8RN9 - chains A and B of the 5 polymer chains in the assembly; structure by electron microscopy, 3.31 A resolution.

== Chain A ==
Molecule: Polymerase acidic protein
From: Influenza B virus (B/Memphis/13/2003)
Notes: EC 3.1.-.-
UniProt: Q5V8Z9 (Q5V8Z9_9INFB); residues 1-726 here = UniProt positions 1-726
Sequence (726 residues; row label = number of the first residue in the row):
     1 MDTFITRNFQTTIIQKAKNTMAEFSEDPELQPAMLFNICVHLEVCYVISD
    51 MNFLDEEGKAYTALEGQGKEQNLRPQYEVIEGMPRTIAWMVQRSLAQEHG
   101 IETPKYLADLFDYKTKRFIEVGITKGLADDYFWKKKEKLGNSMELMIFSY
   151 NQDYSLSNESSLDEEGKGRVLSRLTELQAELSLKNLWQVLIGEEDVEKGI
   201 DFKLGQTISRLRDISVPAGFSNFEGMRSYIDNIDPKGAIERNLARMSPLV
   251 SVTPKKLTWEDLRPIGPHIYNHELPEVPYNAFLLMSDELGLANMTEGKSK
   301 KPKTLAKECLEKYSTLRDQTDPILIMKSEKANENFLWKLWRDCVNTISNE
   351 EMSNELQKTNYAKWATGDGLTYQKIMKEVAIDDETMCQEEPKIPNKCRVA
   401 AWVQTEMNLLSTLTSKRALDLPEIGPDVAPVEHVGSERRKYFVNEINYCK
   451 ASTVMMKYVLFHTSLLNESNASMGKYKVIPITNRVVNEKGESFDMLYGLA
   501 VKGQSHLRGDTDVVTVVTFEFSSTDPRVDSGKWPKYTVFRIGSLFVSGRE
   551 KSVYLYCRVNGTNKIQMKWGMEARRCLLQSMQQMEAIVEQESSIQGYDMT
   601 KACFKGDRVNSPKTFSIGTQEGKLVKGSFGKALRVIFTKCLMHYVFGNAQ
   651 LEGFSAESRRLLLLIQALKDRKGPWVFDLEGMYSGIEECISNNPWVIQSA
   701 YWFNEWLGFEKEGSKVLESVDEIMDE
Unresolved in the structure: 717-726
From the paper describing this entry:
  - mutagenesis - K631A/R634A: decreased catalytic activity

== Chain B ==
Molecule: RNA-directed RNA polymerase catalytic subunit
From: Influenza B virus (B/Memphis/13/2003)
Notes: EC 2.7.7.48
UniProt: Q5V8Y6 (Q5V8Y6_9INFB); numbering as in UniProt (aligned over 1-752)
Sequence (752 residues; numbered 1 to 752; the number before each row is that of its first residue):
     1 MNINPYFLFIDVPIQAAISTTFPYTGVPPYSHGTGTGYTIDTVIRTHEYS
    51 NKGKQYISDVTGCTMVDPTNGPLPEDNEPSAYAQLDCVLEALDRMDEEHP
   101 GLFQAASQNAMETLMVTTVDKLTQGRQTFDWTVCRNQPAATALNTTITSF
   151 RLNDLNGADKGGLIPFCQDIIDSLDRPEMTFFSVKNIKKKLPAKNRKGFL
   201 IKRIPMKVKDKITKVEYIKRALSLNTMTKDAERGKLKRRAIATAGIQIRG
   251 FVLVVENLAKNICENLEQSGLPVGGNEKKAKLSNAVAKMLSNCPPGGISM
   301 TVTGDNTKWNECLNPRIFLAMTERITRDSPIWFRDFCSIAPVLFSNKIAR
   351 LGKGFMITSKTKRLKAQIPCPDLFSIPLERYNEETRAKLKKLKPFFNEEG
   401 TASLSPGMMMGMFNMLSTVLGVAALGIKNIGNKEYLWDGLQSSDDFALFV
   451 NAKDEETCMEGINDFYRTCKLLGINMSKKKSYCNETGMFEFTSMFYRDGF
   501 VSNFAMELPSFGVAGVNESADMAIGMTIIKNNMINNGMGPATAQTAIQLF
   551 IADYRYTYKCHRGDSKVEGKRMKIIKELWENTKGRDGLLVADGGPNIYNL
   601 RNLHIPEIVLKYNLMDPEYKGRLLHPQNPFVGHLSIEGIKEADITPAHGP
   651 VKKMDYDAVSGTHSWRTKRNRSILNTDQRNMILEEQCYAKCCNLFEACFN
   701 SASYRKPVGQHSMLEAMAHRLRMDARLDYESGRMSKDDFEKAMAHLGEIG
   751 YI
Unresolved in the structure: 32-33, 190-200, 644-651, 671-683

== Chain A / chain B interface ==
Pairs across the interface - 321 pairs, chain A then chain B:
  Met1(A) with Glu112(B)
  Asp2(A) with Glu112(B)
  Gln178(A) with Gln710(B), hydrogen bond
  Ala179(A) with Val708(B)
  Ser182(A) with Lys706(B)
  Leu183(A) with Arg705(B); Lys706(B); Val708(B), hydrophobic
  Lys184(A) with Val116(B)
  Asn185(A) with Thr118(B); Lys706(B)
  Leu186(A) with Val116(B), hydrophobic
  Trp187(A) with Gln710(B), hydrogen bond
  Gln188(A) with Lys160(B)
  Val189(A) with Met115(B)
  Ile200(A) with Met115(B), hydrophobic; Trp332(B), hydrophobic
  Phe202(A) with Cys167(B); Gln168(B); Trp332(B); Phe336(B), hydrophobic; Ile339(B), hydrophobic
  Lys203(A) with Gln168(B), hydrogen bond (backbone-side chain)
  Leu204(A) with Ile339(B), hydrophobic
  Gly205(A) with Asp175(B)
  Gln206(A) with Asp175(B), hydrogen bond (backbone-side chain)
  Thr207(A) with Leu174(B), hydrogen bond (side chain-backbone); Asp175(B), hydrogen bond
  Ile208(A) with Ile171(B), hydrophobic; Val342(B), hydrophobic
  Arg210(A) with Asp59(B), salt bridge; Val60(B)
  Leu211(A) with Val60(B), hydrophobic; Val342(B); Asn346(B)
  Arg212(A) with Asp335(B), salt bridge; Ser338(B); Val342(B)
  Ile214(A) with Tyr56(B), hydrogen bond (backbone-side chain); Ser58(B); Arg316(B); Asn346(B)
  Ser215(A) with Arg316(B); Leu319(B); Val342(B); Ser345(B); Asn346(B)
  Val216(A) with Asp67(B); Arg316(B)
  Pro217(A) with Asp67(B); Thr69(B); Arg316(B)
  Ala218(A) with Asp67(B); Thr69(B); Asn70(B)
  Phe220(A) with Leu85(B), hydrophobic
  Phe223(A) with Leu319(B), hydrophobic; Glu323(B)
  Met226(A) with Leu319(B), hydrophobic; Ala320(B), hydrophobic
  Arg227(A) with Glu323(B), salt bridge; Arg334(B); Asp335(B), salt bridge
  Tyr229(A) with Asp86(B), hydrogen bond; Leu89(B), hydrophobic
  Ile230(A) with Leu89(B), hydrophobic; Ala320(B); Arg324(B); Arg327(B)
  Asp231(A) with Arg327(B); Arg334(B), salt bridge
  Pro235(A) with Asp86(B); Leu89(B), hydrophobic; Glu90(B)
  Lys236(A) with Glu90(B), hydrogen bond (backbone-side chain)
  Gly237(A) with Glu90(B), hydrogen bond (backbone-side chain)
  Ala238(A) with Asp86(B)
  Ile239(A) with Cys87(B), hydrophobic; Glu90(B); Ile427(B), hydrophobic; Thr468(B)
  Glu240(A) with Ile430(B); Gly431(B), hydrogen bond (side chain-backbone)
  Asn242(A) with Leu73(B); Cys87(B); Leu471(B)
  Leu243(A) with Ile430(B), hydrophobic; Arg467(B), hydrogen bond (backbone-side chain); Thr468(B); Leu471(B), hydrophobic
  Arg245(A) with Leu73(B); Gln84(B)
  Met246(A) with Arg467(B), hydrogen bond (backbone-side chain); Leu471(B), hydrophobic
  Ser247(A) with Arg467(B), hydrogen bond (backbone-side chain)
  Pro248(A) with Arg467(B)
  Val250(A) with Pro74(B); Glu75(B); Asp76(B); Arg467(B), hydrogen bond (backbone-side chain)
  Ser251(A) with Asn77(B), hydrogen bond (backbone-side chain); Asn463(B), hydrogen bond; Tyr466(B); Lys478(B)
  Val252(A) with Asn463(B); Tyr466(B), hydrophobic; Lys478(B)
  Thr253(A) with Lys478(B)
  Pro254(A) with Met459(B), hydrophobic
  Lys256(A) with Glu455(B), salt bridge
  Lys298(A) with Glu568(B), salt bridge
  Ser299(A) with Glu568(B)
  Lys300(A) with Glu568(B)
  Leu370(A) with Arg363(B), hydrogen bond (backbone-side chain)
  Thr371(A) with Arg363(B), hydrogen bond (backbone-side chain)
  Tyr372(A) with Thr358(B); Ser359(B); Lys360(B); Arg363(B); Leu364(B); Lys365(B)
  Gln373(A) with Arg363(B), hydrogen bond (backbone-backbone); Leu364(B); Lys365(B)
  Lys374(A) with Lys365(B)
  Ile375(A) with Leu364(B), hydrophobic; Lys365(B), hydrogen bond (backbone-backbone); Ala366(B)
  Lys377(A) with Pro369(B); Asp372(B)
  Ala380(A) with Ile357(B), hydrophobic; Ala366(B), hydrophobic; Arg380(B), hydrogen bond (backbone-side chain)
  Ile381(A) with Ile368(B), hydrophobic; Ile376(B), hydrophobic; Arg380(B)
  Asp383(A) with Arg380(B), hydrogen bond (backbone-side chain)
  Glu384(A) with Arg380(B), hydrogen bond (backbone-side chain)
  Thr385(A) with Ser359(B), hydrogen bond (backbone-side chain); Arg380(B)
  Met386(A) with Ile357(B); Thr358(B); Ser359(B); Leu364(B); Lys365(B); Ala366(B); Arg380(B), hydrogen bond (backbone-side chain)
  Cys387(A) with Ile357(B); Thr358(B), hydrogen bond (backbone-backbone); Arg380(B)
  Gln388(A) with Phe355(B); Met356(B); Ile357(B); Arg380(B), hydrogen bond (backbone-backbone); Tyr381(B); Asn382(B), hydrogen bond; Thr385(B)
  Glu389(A) with Thr358(B)
  Glu390(A) with Asn382(B); Glu383(B)
  Gln404(A) with Asn2(B); Ile3(B), hydrogen bond (side chain-backbone)
  Met407(A) with Ile3(B), hydrophobic
  Asn408(A) with Met1(B); Asn2(B); Ile3(B), hydrogen bond (side chain-backbone)
  Leu421(A) with Gln548(B); Leu549(B), hydrophobic
  Pro422(A) with Gln548(B), hydrogen bond (backbone-side chain); Ile551(B), hydrophobic; Ala552(B); Arg555(B)
  Glu423(A) with Arg555(B), salt bridge; Arg562(B), salt bridge; Pro595(B); Asn596(B), hydrogen bond (side chain-backbone)
  Ile424(A) with Ile547(B), hydrophobic; Gln548(B); Asn596(B); Tyr598(B)
  Gly425(A) with Asn596(B); Ile597(B); Tyr598(B), hydrogen bond (backbone-backbone); Asn599(B), hydrogen bond (backbone-side chain)
  Pro426(A) with Asn599(B); Arg601(B), hydrogen bond (backbone-side chain)
  Val428(A) with Arg601(B)
  Glu432(A) with Gln544(B), hydrogen bond (backbone-side chain); Asn599(B); Leu600(B); Arg601(B), salt bridge
  Gly435(A) with Ala541(B); Gln544(B)
  Ser436(A) with Gln544(B), hydrogen bond (backbone-side chain)
  Arg438(A) with Ala541(B)
  Arg439(A) with Gln544(B), hydrogen bond; Thr545(B); Gln548(B)
  Thr463(A) with Tyr556(B)
  Thr511(A) with Ser31(B)
  Ile565(A) with Val27(B), hydrophobic; Tyr30(B), hydrophobic
  Gln566(A) with Val27(B)
  Trp569(A) with Thr25(B); Gly26(B); Val27(B), hydrophobic; Pro28(B); Pro509(B), hydrophobic
  Met571(A) with Tyr556(B), hydrophobic
  Arg574(A) with Leu549(B)
  Arg575(A) with Leu508(B); Pro509(B); Gly512(B)
  Cys576(A) with Thr25(B), hydrogen bond
  Leu577(A) with Thr545(B); Leu549(B), hydrophobic
  Leu578(A) with Leu508(B), hydrophobic; Phe511(B), hydrophobic; Thr542(B); Thr545(B); Ala546(B); Leu549(B), hydrophobic
  Gln579(A) with Ser19(B); Tyr24(B); Thr25(B); Leu508(B)
  Met581(A) with Ala541(B); Thr542(B); Thr545(B), hydrogen bond
  Gln582(A) with Ala505(B); Thr542(B)
  Gln583(A) with Ala16(B), hydrogen bond (side chain-backbone); Ala17(B); Ser19(B); Thr20(B)
  Glu585(A) with Gly539(B); Pro540(B); Ala541(B), hydrogen bond (side chain-backbone); Thr542(B)
  Ile587(A) with Val12(B), hydrophobic
  Glu589(A) with Pro540(B)
  Phe615(A) with Leu8(B), hydrophobic; Asp11(B)
  Ser616(A) with Phe7(B); Leu8(B); Ile10(B); Asp11(B), hydrogen bond (backbone-side chain)
  Ile617(A) with Met1(B), hydrophobic; Ile3(B); Asn4(B), hydrogen bond (backbone-backbone)
  Gly618(A) with Asn2(B); Phe7(B)
  Thr619(A) with Met1(B); Asn2(B), hydrogen bond (backbone-backbone)
  Lys631(A) with Ile3(B)
  Val635(A) with Ile3(B), hydrophobic; Pro5(B), hydrophobic
  Ile636(A) with Leu8(B), hydrophobic
  Lys639(A) with Pro5(B); Thr20(B)
  Cys640(A) with Thr25(B)
  His643(A) with Thr20(B); Thr21(B); Pro23(B)
  Tyr644(A) with Thr25(B); Gly26(B)
  Ala649(A) with Leu236(B), hydrophobic
  Leu651(A) with Pro23(B), hydrophobic
  Glu652(A) with Pro23(B); Arg233(B)
  Gly653(A) with Leu236(B)
  Ser655(A) with Thr21(B); Pro23(B)
  Ala656(A) with Gly234(B)
  Arg659(A) with Ile18(B); Thr21(B); Phe22(B); Glu490(B), salt bridge; Phe495(B)
  Arg660(A) with Asp305(B), salt bridge; Lys480(B); Glu490(B), salt bridge
  Leu662(A) with Tyr6(B), hydrophobic
  Leu663(A) with Ile14(B), hydrophobic; Tyr482(B); Glu490(B); Phe495(B), hydrophobic
  Gln666(A) with Pro13(B); Ile14(B), hydrogen bond (side chain-backbone); Gln15(B); Arg497(B)
  Ala667(A) with Met488(B), hydrophobic
  Lys669(A) with Phe9(B), hydrogen bond (side chain-backbone)
  Asp670(A) with Met488(B); Arg497(B), salt bridge
  Lys672(A) with Glu485(B), salt bridge; Met488(B)
  Pro674(A) with Cys483(B); Asn484(B)
  Trp675(A) with Met300(B); Glu455(B); Met459(B), hydrophobic; Tyr482(B); Cys483(B), hydrogen bond (backbone-backbone)
  Phe677(A) with Met476(B), hydrophobic; Lys478(B); Ser481(B); Tyr482(B)
  Asp678(A) with Lys478(B), hydrogen bond (backbone-backbone); Lys479(B)
  Met682(A) with Lys479(B)
  Cys689(A) with Leu236(B), hydrophobic
  Ser699(A) with Tyr6(B)
  Trp702(A) with Ile3(B); Asn4(B); Pro5(B)
  Phe703(A) with Tyr6(B), hydrophobic
  Glu705(A) with Asn4(B), hydrogen bond
  Trp706(A) with Ile10(B)
  Phe709(A) with Phe7(B), hydrophobic
  Glu710(A) with Ile10(B)
Other interface residues (no listed pair), chain A (166 interface residues in all): Leu249, Met376, Pro391, Asp427, Val431, Asn467, Glu572, Ala573, Thr614, Gln620, Leu624, Val625, Gln650, Phe654, Ser658, Leu664, Gly673, Val676, Gly681, Glu688
Other interface residues (no listed pair), chain B (175 interface residues in all): Pro29, Ala91, Ile164, Lys214, Ile218, Lys235, Phe251, Val302, Ile331, Thr361, Lys362, Gln367, Ser375, Glu456, Ile462, Thr486, Asp498, Ser510, Met538, Asp553, Lys559, Lys566, Val567

== Overview ==
The interface between chain A and chain B involves 166 residues on one side and 175 on the other, with 51
hydrogen bonds and 15 salt bridges. Polar pairs include Arg210(A)-Asp59(B), Arg212(A)-Asp335(B) and
Arg227(A)-Glu323(B). From the paper: K631A/R634A of chain A reduce catalytic activity.
Chain A is Polymerase acidic protein and chain B is RNA-directed RNA polymerase catalytic subunit, both from
Influenza B virus (B/Memphis/13/2003); the structure, Influenza B polymerase, replicase (from "Influenza B
polymerase apo-trimer" | Local refinement), was determined by electron microscopy, deposited together with
8RN1, 8RN2, 8RN3, 8RN4, 8RN5, 8RN6 and 5 further entries.
